7TQM - chain A; structure by X-ray diffraction, 1.44 A resolution.

# Chain A
Molecule: Cytochrome P450
Source organism: Rhodopseudomonas palustris HaA2
UniProt: Q2IU02 (Q2IU02_RHOP2); residues 17-409 here correspond to UniProt positions 18-410 (UniProt number = residue number + 1)
Sequence (393 residues; each row starts with the number of its first residue):
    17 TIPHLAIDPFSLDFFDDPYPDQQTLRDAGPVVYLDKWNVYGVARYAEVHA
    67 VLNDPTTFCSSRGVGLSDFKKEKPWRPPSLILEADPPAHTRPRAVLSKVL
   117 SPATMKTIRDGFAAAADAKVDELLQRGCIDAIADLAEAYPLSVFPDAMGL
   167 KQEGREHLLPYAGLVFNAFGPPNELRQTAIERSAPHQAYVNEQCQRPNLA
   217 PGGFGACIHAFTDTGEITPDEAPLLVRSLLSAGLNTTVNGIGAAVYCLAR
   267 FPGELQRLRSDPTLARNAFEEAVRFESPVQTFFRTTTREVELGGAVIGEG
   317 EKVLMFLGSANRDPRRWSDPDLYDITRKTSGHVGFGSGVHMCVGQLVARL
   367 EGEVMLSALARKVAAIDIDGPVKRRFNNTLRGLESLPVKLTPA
Construct notes: engineered mutation Asn-251 (Asp252 in Q2IU02)
Metal / ion sites: heme Fe near Cys-358 (its only coordinating residue here)
Ligand contacts:
  - 4-methylsulfanylbenzoic acid (4MI): Arg-92, Ser-95, Ile-97, Leu-98, Val-181, Phe-182, Phe-185, Arg-243, Ser-244, Ser-247, Ala-248, Phe-298
  - heme (HEM): Leu-68, Val-80, Ile-97, Leu-98, His-105, Arg-109, Leu-112, Leu-116, Phe-160, Ser-244, Leu-245, Ala-248, Gly-249, Thr-252, Thr-253, Gly-256, Phe-285, Val-289, Pro-294, Val-295, Phe-298, Arg-300, Leu-323, Gly-350, Phe-351, Gly-352, Val-355, His-356, Cys-358, Val-359, Gly-360, Val-363, Ala-364
From the paper describing this entry:
  - mutagenesis - D251N: increased binding to 4-methylsulfanylbenzoic acid
  - mutagenesis - D251N: decreased catalytic activity on 4-methylsulfanylbenzoic acid
  - conformationally variable residues (side-chain flip): Asn-251, Phe-298

# In short
Chain A binds 4-methylsulfanylbenzoic acid and heme. From the paper: D251N increases binding to
4-methylsulfanylbenzoic acid; conformational variability at Asn-251 and Phe-298.
Chain A is Cytochrome P450 (Rhodopseudomonas palustris HaA2); the structure, The crystal structure of D251N
CYP199A4 bound to 4-methylthiobenzoic acid, was determined by X-ray diffraction together with 7TP5, 7TP6 and
8DYB from the same study.
